Entry 5T5M (X-ray diffraction, 2.50 A resolution); this record covers chains B and C of the 6 polymer chains in the assembly.

# Chain B
Molecule: Tungsten formylmethanofuran dehydrogenase subunit fwdB
Organism: Methanothermobacter wolfeii
Notes: EC 1.2.99.5
Sequence (432 residues; each row starts with the number of its first residue):
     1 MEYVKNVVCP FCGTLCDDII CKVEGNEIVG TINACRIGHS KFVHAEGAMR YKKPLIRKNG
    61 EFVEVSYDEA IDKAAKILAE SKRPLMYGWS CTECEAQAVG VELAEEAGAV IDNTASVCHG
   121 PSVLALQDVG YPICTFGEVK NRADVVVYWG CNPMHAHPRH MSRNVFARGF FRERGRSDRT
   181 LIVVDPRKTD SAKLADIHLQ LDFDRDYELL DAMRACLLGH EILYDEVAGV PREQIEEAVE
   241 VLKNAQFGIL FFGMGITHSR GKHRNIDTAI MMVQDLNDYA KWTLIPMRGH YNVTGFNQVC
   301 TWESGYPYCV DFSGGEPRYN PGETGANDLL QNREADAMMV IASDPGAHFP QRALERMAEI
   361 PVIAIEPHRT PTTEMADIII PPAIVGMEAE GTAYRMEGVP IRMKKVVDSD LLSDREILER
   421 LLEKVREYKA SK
Unresolved in the structure: 430-432
Bound ions: 4Fe-4S cluster Fe: Cys9, Cys12, Cys16, Cys35; K+: Ser40, Val43 (shared with 1 residue of chain D); tungsten ion: Cys118 (together with hydrosulfuric acid, molybdopterin guanosine dinucleotide); Mg2+ site 1: Glu138 (shared with 1 residue of chain A); Mg2+ site 2: Gly305 (shared with 2 residues of chain A)
Small-molecule neighbours:
  - hydrosulfuric acid (H2S): Thr114, Cys118, Gly289, His290, Val293
  - molybdopterin guanosine dinucleotide (MGD; 2-amino-5,6-dimercapto-7-methyl-3,7,8a,9-tetrahydro-8-oxa-1,3,9,10-tetraaza-anthracen-4-one guanosine dinucleotide), molecule 1: Phe11, Cys12, Ile37, Cys118, Trp149, Gly150, Cys151, Asn152, His155, Ala156, His157, Val184, Asp185, Pro186, Arg187, Thr189, Leu201, Phe203, Asp204, Asp206, Gly253, Met254, Gly255, Ser259, Gly289, His290
  - molybdopterin guanosine dinucleotide (MGD), molecule 2: Lys41, Cys91, Thr92, Thr114, Val117, Cys118, Met254, His258, His290, Tyr291, Ile341, Ala342, Ser343, Asp344, Pro345, His348, Ile365, Glu366, Pro367, His368, Thr370, Pro382, Ala383, Ile384, Val385, Asp414
  - 4Fe-4S cluster (SF4): Cys9, Phe11, Cys12, Thr14, Leu15, Cys16, Ile19, Ala34, Cys35, Gly38, Pro158, Arg159

# Chain C
Molecule: Tungsten-containing formylmethanofuran dehydrogenase 2 subunit C
Organism: Methanothermobacter wolfeii
Notes: EC 1.2.99.5
Sequence (270 residues; numbered 1 to 270; the number before each row is that of its first residue):
     1 MSEIILTPKE QPEVPLEAPN IKPDVFAGKS IEEIKNIQIM HGNEVVKLGD FFEVSGEPAD
    61 APEDIKIIID GDVYNTKRIG QEMTAGEIIV RGNVNMYVGA GMKGGKITVE GNAGSWAGQD
   121 MRGGEIEILG DAGDYVGSSY RGDWRGMSGG TITVHGNADN EIGEYMNGGK IIIKGDVNIM
   181 PGIHMNNGLI IIEGNVVARA GGEMAGGTIV VKGMMQEFLA GFKYLGVEKD IEVDGEELPG
   241 AFYKFEGDHA IKGAKGIVYA AVGCNGHIAP
Unresolved in the structure: 1
Bound ions: Mg2+: Ser139, Tyr140, Asp143

# Chain B / chain C interface
Contacting residue pairs (85; chain B residue first):
  Ser81(B) - Asn43(C)  hydrogen bond (backbone-side chain)
  Lys82(B) - His41(C)
  Lys82(B) - Gly42(C)
  Lys82(B) - Asn43(C)  hydrogen bond (backbone-backbone)
  Lys82(B) - Glu44(C)
  Arg83(B) - Val14(C)
  Pro84(B) - Asn43(C)
  Ala107(B) - Asn43(C)  hydrogen bond (backbone-side chain)
  Gly108(B) - Asn43(C)
  Leu124(B) - Arg141(C)
  Gln127(B) - Gly142(C)
  Asp128(B) - Gly142(C)  hydrogen bond (side chain-backbone)
  Asp128(B) - Tyr165(C)
  Asp204(B) - Arg199(C)  hydrogen bond (backbone-side chain)
  Arg205(B) - Glu217(C)  salt bridge
  Tyr207(B) - Ile183(C)
  Tyr207(B) - Arg199(C)
  Tyr207(B) - Gly202(C)
  Tyr207(B) - Glu203(C)  hydrogen bond
  Tyr207(B) - Leu219(C)  hydrophobic
  Glu208(B) - Arg199(C)  salt bridge
  Asp211(B) - Leu219(C)
  Asp211(B) - Ala220(C)  hydrogen bond (side chain-backbone)
  Asp211(B) - Gly221(C)  hydrogen bond (side chain-backbone)
  Asp211(B) - Asp248(C)
  Asp211(B) - Ala250(C)
  Ala212(B) - Ala220(C)  hydrophobic
  Arg214(B) - Glu203(C)  salt bridge
  Arg214(B) - Ala250(C)
  Arg214(B) - Ile251(C)
  Ala215(B) - His249(C)
  Leu218(B) - His249(C)
  Leu218(B) - Ala250(C)
  Leu218(B) - Ile251(C)
  Leu218(B) - Lys252(C)
  His220(B) - His249(C)
  Ile222(B) - Ala220(C)  hydrophobic
  Leu223(B) - Ala220(C)  hydrogen bond (backbone-backbone)
  Leu223(B) - Phe222(C)
  Tyr224(B) - Phe218(C)
  Tyr224(B) - Leu219(C)
  Tyr224(B) - Ile268(C)  hydrogen bond (side chain-backbone)
  Arg260(B) - Ile179(C)
  Arg260(B) - Arg199(C)  hydrogen bond (backbone-side chain)
  Arg260(B) - Glu217(C)  salt bridge
  Gly261(B) - Ile179(C)
  Gly261(B) - Met180(C)
  Gly261(B) - Arg199(C)
  His263(B) - Tyr135(C)  hydrogen bond
  His263(B) - Glu161(C)  salt bridge
  Arg264(B) - Glu161(C)  salt bridge
  Arg264(B) - Glu164(C)  salt bridge
  Arg264(B) - Met180(C)
  Arg264(B) - Ile183(C)
  Arg264(B) - His184(C)
  Asn265(B) - Arg199(C)
  Asp267(B) - His184(C)  salt bridge
  Asp267(B) - Glu203(C)
  Met271(B) - Glu203(C)
  Met271(B) - Ile251(C)  hydrophobic
  Asp275(B) - Lys252(C)  salt bridge
  Asp278(B) - Lys252(C)  salt bridge
  Tyr306(B) - Tyr140(C)
  Ser313(B) - Met40(C)
  Ser313(B) - Gly42(C)
  Ser313(B) - Asn43(C)
  Arg318(B) - Glu17(C)  salt bridge
  Arg318(B) - Arg78(C)
  Tyr319(B) - Tyr140(C)  hydrogen bond (backbone-side chain)
  Asn320(B) - Tyr97(C)  hydrogen bond
  Asn320(B) - Tyr140(C)
  Pro321(B) - Trp116(C)
  Pro321(B) - Arg141(C)  hydrogen bond (backbone-side chain)
  Gly322(B) - Met96(C)
  Gly322(B) - Trp116(C)
  Glu323(B) - Lys77(C)  salt bridge
  Glu323(B) - Met96(C)
  Glu323(B) - Tyr97(C)  hydrogen bond
  Arg333(B) - Glu13(C)  salt bridge
  Glu334(B) - Glu13(C)
  Glu334(B) - Val14(C)
  Glu334(B) - Pro15(C)
  Glu334(B) - Lys77(C)  salt bridge
  Asp336(B) - Val14(C)
  Arg356(B) - Glu13(C)  salt bridge
Also at the interface, not in a pair above, chain B (50 interface residues in all): Val129, Glu221, Val227, Thr268, Asp311, Gly314, Asn332
Also at the interface, not in a pair above, chain C (45 interface residues in all): Val197, Ala198, Tyr224, Phe245, Pro270

# In short
50 residues of chain B face 45 of chain C across their interface, with 16 hydrogen bonds and 15 salt bridges.
Polar contacts include Arg205(B)-Glu217(C), Glu208(B)-Arg199(C) and Arg214(B)-Glu203(C). Bound to chain B:
4Fe-4S cluster, molybdopterin guanosine dinucleotide and hydrosulfuric acid.
Here chain B is Tungsten formylmethanofuran dehydrogenase subunit fwdB and chain C is Tungsten-containing
formylmethanofuran dehydrogenase 2 subunit C, both from Methanothermobacter wolfeii. Entry 5T5M
(Tungsten-containing formylmethanofuran dehydrogenase from methanothermobacter wolfeii, trigonal form at 2.5
A) was determined by X-ray diffraction, deposited together with 5T5I and 5T61.
